PDB entry 4JZW | X-ray diffraction, 1.78 A resolution | chains G and M of the 3 polymer chains in the assembly

[Chain G]
Name: HIV-1 YU2 gp120 glycoprotein
Organism: Human immunodeficiency virus 1
Sequence (376 residues; numbered 20 to 492; 97 numbers in that range are skipped by the numbering (no residue carries them; nothing is unmodelled there); the number before each row is that of its first residue):
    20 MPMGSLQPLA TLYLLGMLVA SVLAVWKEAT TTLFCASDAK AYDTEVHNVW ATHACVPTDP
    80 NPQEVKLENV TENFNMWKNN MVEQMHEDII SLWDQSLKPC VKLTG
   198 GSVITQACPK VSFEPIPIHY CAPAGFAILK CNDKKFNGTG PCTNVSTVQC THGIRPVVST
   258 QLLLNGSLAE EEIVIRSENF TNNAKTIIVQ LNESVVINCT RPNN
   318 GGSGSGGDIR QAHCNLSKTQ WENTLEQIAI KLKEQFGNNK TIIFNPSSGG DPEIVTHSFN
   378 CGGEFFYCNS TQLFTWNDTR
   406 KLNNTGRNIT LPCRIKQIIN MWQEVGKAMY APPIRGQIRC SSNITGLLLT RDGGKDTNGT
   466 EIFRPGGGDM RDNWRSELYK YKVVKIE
Unresolved in the structure: 20-43, 318-324, 406-409, 460-461
Disulfides: Cys54-Cys74, Cys119-Cys205, Cys218-Cys247, Cys228-Cys239, Cys296-Cys331, Cys378-Cys445, Cys385-Cys418
Covalent attachments: N-acetylglucosamine (NAG) linked to Asn241, Asn262, Asn276, Asn289, Asn295, Asn386, Asn394, Asn448
Modified positions: Asn234 (glycosylation site)
Ligand contacts:
  - N-acetylglucosamine (NAG; 2-acetamido-2-deoxy-beta-D-glucopyranose), molecule 1: Val44, Lys46, Asn92
  - N-acetylglucosamine (NAG), molecule 2: Asn234, Thr236, Pro238, Ser274, Glu275, Phe277

[Chain M]
Name: CD4-mimetic miniprotein M48U1
Sequence (28 residues; row label = number of the first residue in the row):
     1 XNLHFCQLRC KSLGLLGRCA PTYCACVX
Disulfides: MPT_1-Cys19, Cys6-Cys24, Cys10-Cys26
Covalent attachments: covalent link MPT_1-Cys19
Modified positions: MPT (beta-mercaptopropionic acid) at position 1, NH2 (amino group) at position 28; Pro21 (D-proline; DPR); Tyr23 (o-(cyclohexylmethyl)-l-tyrosine; U2X)

[Interface between chain G and chain M]
Contacting residue pairs - 35 pairs, chain G then chain M:
  Val255(G) - Tyr23(M)
  Ala281(G) - Arg18(M)
  Ser365(G) - Leu13(M)
  Ser365(G) - Leu15(M)
  Ser365(G) - Cys26(M)
  Ser365(G) - NH2_28(M)
  Gly366(G) - Ala25(M)
  Gly366(G) - Cys26(M)  hydrogen bond (backbone-backbone)
  Gly367(G) - Arg9(M)
  Gly367(G) - Cys24(M)
  Gly367(G) - Cys26(M)
  Asp368(G) - Arg9(M)  salt bridge
  Asp368(G) - Tyr23(M)
  Asp368(G) - Cys24(M)  hydrogen bond (side chain-backbone)
  Glu370(G) - Tyr23(M)
  Ile371(G) - Tyr23(M)
  Ile371(G) - Cys24(M)
  Ser375(G) - Tyr23(M)
  Phe376(G) - Tyr23(M)
  Phe382(G) - Tyr23(M)
  Asn425(G) - Tyr23(M)
  Met426(G) - Thr22(M)  hydrogen bond (backbone-side chain)
  Met426(G) - Tyr23(M)
  Trp427(G) - Thr22(M)  hydrogen bond (backbone-side chain)
  Trp427(G) - Tyr23(M)
  Glu429(G) - Thr22(M)
  Val430(G) - MPT_1(M)
  Val430(G) - Asn2(M)
  Val430(G) - Thr22(M)
  Gly472(G) - Ala20(M)
  Gly473(G) - Ala20(M)
  Gly473(G) - Tyr23(M)
  Asp474(G) - Ala20(M)
  Asp474(G) - Pro21(M)
  Met475(G) - Tyr23(M)
Also at the interface, not in a pair above, chain G (28 interface residues in all): Trp112, Ser256, Thr257, Asn280, Asn377, Tyr384, Gln428, Arg476
From the paper, about this interface:
  - pairs named by the authors: Asp368(G)-Arg9(M) (salt bridge)
  - interface residues, chain G: Trp112(G)

[In short]
Chain G and chain M form an interface of 28 and 14 residues respectively, with 4 hydrogen bonds and 1 salt
bridge. Polar pairs include Asp368(G)-Arg9(M), Asp368(G)-Cys24(M) and Met426(G)-Thr22(M). The paper describes
a salt bridge between Asp368(G) and Arg9(M). Chain G binds N-acetylglucosamine. The paper reports the
interface residue Trp112(G).
Chain G is HIV-1 YU2 gp120 glycoprotein (Human immunodeficiency virus 1) and chain M is CD4-mimetic
miniprotein M48U1; the structure, Crystal structure of CD4-mimetic miniprotein M48U1 in complex with HIV-1 YU2
gp120 in P212121 space group, was determined by X-ray diffraction together with 4JZZ and 4K0A from the same
study.
